PDB entry 7Y1J | electron microscopy, 3.00 A resolution | chain A

# Chain A
Protein: ATP-binding cassette sub-family C member 9
Organism: Rattus norvegicus
Reference sequence: Q63563 (ABCC9_RAT); residue numbers follow UniProt; this construct covers 1-1545
Chain sequence (1545 residues; numbered 1 to 1545; the number before each row is that of its first residue):
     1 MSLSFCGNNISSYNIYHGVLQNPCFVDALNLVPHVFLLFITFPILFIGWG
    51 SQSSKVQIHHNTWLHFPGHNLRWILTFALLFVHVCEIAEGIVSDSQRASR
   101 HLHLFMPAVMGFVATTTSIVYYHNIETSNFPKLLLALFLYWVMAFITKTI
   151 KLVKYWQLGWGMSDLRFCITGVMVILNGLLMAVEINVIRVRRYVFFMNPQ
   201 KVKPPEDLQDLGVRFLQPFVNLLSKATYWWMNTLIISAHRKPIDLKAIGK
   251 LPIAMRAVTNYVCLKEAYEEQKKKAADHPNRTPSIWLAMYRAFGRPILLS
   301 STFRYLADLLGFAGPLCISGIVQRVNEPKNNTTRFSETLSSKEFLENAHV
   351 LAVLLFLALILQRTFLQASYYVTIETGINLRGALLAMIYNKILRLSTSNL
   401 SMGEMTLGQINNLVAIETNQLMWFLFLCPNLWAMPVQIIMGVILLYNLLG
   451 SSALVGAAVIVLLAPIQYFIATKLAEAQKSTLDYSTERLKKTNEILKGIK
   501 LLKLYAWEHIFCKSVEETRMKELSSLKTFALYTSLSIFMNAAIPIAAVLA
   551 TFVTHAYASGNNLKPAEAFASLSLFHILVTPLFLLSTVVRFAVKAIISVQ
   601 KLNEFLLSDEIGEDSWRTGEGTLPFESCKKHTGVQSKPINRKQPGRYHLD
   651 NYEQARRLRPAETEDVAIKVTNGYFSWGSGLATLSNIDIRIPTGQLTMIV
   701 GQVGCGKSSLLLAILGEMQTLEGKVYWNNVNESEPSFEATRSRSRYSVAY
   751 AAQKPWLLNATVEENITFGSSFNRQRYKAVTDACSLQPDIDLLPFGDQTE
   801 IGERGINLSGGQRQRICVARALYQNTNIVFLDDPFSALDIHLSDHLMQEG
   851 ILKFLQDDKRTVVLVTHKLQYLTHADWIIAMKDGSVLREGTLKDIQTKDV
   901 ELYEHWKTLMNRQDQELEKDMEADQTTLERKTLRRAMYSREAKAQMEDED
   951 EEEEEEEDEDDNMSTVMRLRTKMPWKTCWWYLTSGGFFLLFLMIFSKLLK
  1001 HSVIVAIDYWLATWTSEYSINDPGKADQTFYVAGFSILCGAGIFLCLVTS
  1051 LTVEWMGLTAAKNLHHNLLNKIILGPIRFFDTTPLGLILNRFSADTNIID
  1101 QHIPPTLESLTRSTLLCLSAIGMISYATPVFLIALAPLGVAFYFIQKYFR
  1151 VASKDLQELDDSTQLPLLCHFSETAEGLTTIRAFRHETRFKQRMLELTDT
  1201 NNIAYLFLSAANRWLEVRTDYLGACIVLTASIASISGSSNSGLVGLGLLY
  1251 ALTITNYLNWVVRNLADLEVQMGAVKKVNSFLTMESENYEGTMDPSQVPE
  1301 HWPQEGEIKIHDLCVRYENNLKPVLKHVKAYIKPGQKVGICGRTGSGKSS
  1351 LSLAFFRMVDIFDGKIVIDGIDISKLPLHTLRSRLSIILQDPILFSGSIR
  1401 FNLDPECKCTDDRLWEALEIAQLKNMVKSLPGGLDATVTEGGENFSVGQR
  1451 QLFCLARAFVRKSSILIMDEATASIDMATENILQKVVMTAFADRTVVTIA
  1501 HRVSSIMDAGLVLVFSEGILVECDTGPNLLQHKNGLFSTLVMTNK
Disordered / not traced: 1-215, 275-281, 325-342, 614-664, 729-744, 941-965, 1019-1024, 1543-1545
Curated features (UniProtKB/Swiss-Prot):
  - binding site (ATP): Gly701 to Ser708, Gly1342 to Ser1349
  - glycosylation (N-linked (GlcNAc...) asparagine): Asn9, Asn330, Asn331
Metal / ion sites: Mg2+ site 1: Ser708, Gln753 (together with ATP); Mg2+ site 2: Ser1349 (together with ATP)
Small-molecule neighbours:
  - ATP (adenosine-5'-triphosphate), molecule 1: Thr397, Ser398, Asn399, Trp677, Thr683, Gln702, Val703, Gly704, Cys705, Gly706, Lys707, Ser708, Ser709, Gln753, Asp833, His867
  - ATP, molecule 2: Lys931, Arg935, Tyr938, Ser939, Arg1078, Asp1081, Tyr1317, Val1324, Arg1343, Thr1344, Gly1345, Ser1346, Gly1347, Lys1348, Ser1349, Ser1350
  - Repaglinide (BJX): Arg304, Tyr370, Ile374, Trp423, Phe426, Leu427, Asn430, Met434, Thr580, Leu584, Thr587, Val588, Tyr1205, Ser1209, Asn1212, Arg1213, Glu1216, Trp1260, Arg1263
What the authors report for this chain:
  - conformationally variable residues (order/disorder transition): Asp924 to Ala942
  - contacts within the chain: Asp789-Arg815 (salt bridge), Gly811-Glu929 (backbone contact), Arg815-Glu929 (salt bridge), Asp789-Arg930 (salt bridge), Ser785-Arg930 (backbone contact), Lys931-Glu1470 (salt bridge), Leu792-Leu933 (hydrophobic contact), Leu793-Leu933 (hydrophobic contact), Ile806-Leu933 (hydrophobic contact), Arg934-Thr1344, Arg935-Glu1470 (salt bridge), Leu792-Met937 (hydrophobic contact), Leu793-Met937 (hydrophobic contact), Ile806-Met937 (hydrophobic contact)
  - binding site for ATP: Lys931, Arg935, Tyr938
  - specificity-determining residues: Tyr938 (by similarity / conservation)

# In short
Ligands of chain A: ATP and Repaglinide. Ser708 and Gln753 coordinate Mg2+ site 1. UniProt lists 16
ATP-binding residues. The paper reports a binding site for ATP at Lys931, Arg935 and Tyr938; the specificity
determinant Tyr938.
Chain A is ATP-binding cassette sub-family C member 9 (Rattus norvegicus); the structure, Structure of SUR2A
in complex with Mg-ATP and repaglinide in the inward-facing conformation, was determined by electron
microscopy (same publication as 7Y1K, 7Y1L, 7Y1M and 7Y1N).
